6CDI - chains d and r of the 24 polymer chains in the assembly; structure by electron microscopy, 3.60 A resolution.

Chain d:
Name: Glycoprotein 120
Source organism: Human immunodeficiency virus 1
UniProt: Q2N0S5 (Q2N0S5_9HIV1); the construct lacks a stretch of the UniProt sequence and is renumbered around it, so the offset changes along the chain: 31-141 = UniProt 30-140; 150-185 = UniProt 141-176; 187-309 = UniProt 186-308; 312-321 = UniProt 309-318; 2 more segments
Amino-acid sequence (473 residues; numbered 31 to 505 plus 10 insertion-coded residues; 12 numbers in that range are skipped by the numbering (no residue carries them; nothing is unmodelled there); the number before each row is that of its first residue; a row labelled like 185A-185I holds insertion residues (185A, then the next letters in order)):
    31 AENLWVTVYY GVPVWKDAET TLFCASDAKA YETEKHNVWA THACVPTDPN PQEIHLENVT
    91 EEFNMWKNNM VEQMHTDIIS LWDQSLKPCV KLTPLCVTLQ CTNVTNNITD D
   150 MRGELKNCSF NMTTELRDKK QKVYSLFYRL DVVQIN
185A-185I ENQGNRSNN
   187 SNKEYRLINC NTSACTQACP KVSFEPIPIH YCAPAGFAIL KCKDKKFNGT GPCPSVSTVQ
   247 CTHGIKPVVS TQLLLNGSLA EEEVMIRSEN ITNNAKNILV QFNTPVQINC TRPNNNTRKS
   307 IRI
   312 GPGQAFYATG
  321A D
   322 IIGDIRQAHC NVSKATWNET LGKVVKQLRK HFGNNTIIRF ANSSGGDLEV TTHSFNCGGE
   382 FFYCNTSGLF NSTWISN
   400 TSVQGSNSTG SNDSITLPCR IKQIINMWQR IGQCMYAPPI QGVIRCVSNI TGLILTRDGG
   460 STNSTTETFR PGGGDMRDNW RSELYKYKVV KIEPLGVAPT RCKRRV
Unresolved in the structure: 185A-185I, 400-410
Cystine bridges: Cys54-Cys74, Cys119-Cys205, Cys126-Cys196, Cys131-Cys157, Cys201-Cys433, Cys218-Cys247, Cys228-Cys239, Cys296-Cys331, Cys378-Cys445, Cys385-Cys418
Covalently attached groups: glycan linked to Asn88, Asn276, Asn332; N-acetylglucosamine (NAG) linked to Asn133, Asn156, Asn160, Asn197, Asn234, Asn262, Asn295, Asn301, Asn355, Asn363, Asn386, Asn392
Differences from the reference sequence: conflict Cys201 (Ile200 in Q2N0S5), Asn332 (Thr330 in Q2N0S5), Cys433 (Ala430 in Q2N0S5), Cys501 (Ala498 in Q2N0S5)
What the authors report for this chain:
  - post-translational modification sites: Asn88, Asn295, Asn448

Chain r:
Name: VRC03 light chain
Source organism: Homo sapiens
Amino-acid sequence (102 residues; row label = number of the first residue in the row):
     1 EIVLTQSPGI LSLSPGETAT LFCKASQGGN AMTWYQKRRG QVPRLLIYDT SRRASGVPDR
    61 FVGSGSGTDF FLTINKLDRE DFAVYYCQQF EFFGLGSELE VH

Interface between chain d and chain r:
Pairs across the interface (10):
  Asn276(d) with Asn30(r)
  Thr278(d) with Asn30(r), hydrogen bond; Phe90(r)
  Asn279(d) with Phe90(r)
  Asn280(d) with Glu91(r), hydrogen bond
  Gly458(d) with Glu91(r)
  Ser460(d) with Glu1(r); Phe92(r)
  Thr461(d) with Glu1(r), hydrogen bond (backbone-side chain)
  Asn462(d) with Glu1(r), hydrogen bond (backbone-side chain)
Other interface residues (no listed pair), chain d (9 interface residues in all): Gly459

Overview:
9 residues of chain d and 5 residues of chain r are in contact, with 4 hydrogen bonds. Polar pairs include
Thr278(d)-Asn30(r), Asn280(d)-Glu91(r) and Thr461(d)-Glu1(r). Covalently linked N-acetylglucosamine: at
Asn133(d), Asn156(d), Asn160(d), Asn197(d), Asn234(d) and Asn262(d) and 6 more. From the paper: modification
sites Asn88(d), Asn295(d) and Asn448(d).
Chain d is Glycoprotein 120 (Human immunodeficiency virus 1) and chain r is VRC03 light chain (Homo sapiens);
the structure, Cryo-EM structure at 3.6 A resolution of vaccine-elicited antibody vFP16.02 in complex with
HIV-1 Env BG505 ..., was determined by electron microscopy, deposited together with 5TKJ, 5TKK, 6CDE and 6CDO.
